Entry 5DPT (X-ray diffraction, 2.90 A resolution); this record covers chain A.

[Chain A]
Protein: Pleckstrin homology domain-containing family M member 1, Gamma-aminobutyric acid receptor-associated protein-like 1, Gamma-aminobutyric acid receptor-associated protein-like 1
Source organism: Homo sapiens
Notes: fragment: unp q9y4g2 627-638, unp q9h0r8 2-117
UniProt: chimeric construct of Q9Y4G2, Q9H0R8: residues -5 to 6 from Q9Y4G2 (PKHM1_HUMAN) positions 627-638 (UniProt number = residue number + 632); residues 9-124 from Q9H0R8 positions 2-117 (UniProt number = residue number - 7)
Chain sequence (132 residues; row label = number of the first residue in the row; numbers below 1 keep their minus sign (Gly-7 is residue -7)):
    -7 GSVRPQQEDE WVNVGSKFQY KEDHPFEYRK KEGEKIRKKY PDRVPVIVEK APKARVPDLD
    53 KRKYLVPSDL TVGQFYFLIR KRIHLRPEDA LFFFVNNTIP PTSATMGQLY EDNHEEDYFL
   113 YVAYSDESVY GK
Unresolved in the structure: -7 to -1, 122-124
Sequence notes: expression tag (-7 to -6); linker (7-8)
Swiss-Prot annotation at these positions:
  - motif: Glu0 to Val6 (LIR)
  - site: Tyr122, Gly123 (Microbial infection: Cleavage), Gly123, Lys124 (Cleavage)
  - lipidation: Gly123 (Phosphatidylethanolamine amidated glycine)
What the authors report for this chain:
  - mutagenesis - V4A, V6A: abolished binding to GABARAP-L1
  - interface residues: Trp3, Asn5, Val6
  - mutagenesis - W3A, W3A/V6A: abolished binding to mATG8
  - mutagenesis - V4A, N5G, N5P, V6A: decreased binding to GABARAP
  - mutagenesis - V4C, V6I, V6L: unchanged binding to GABARAP
  - mutagenesis - W3F, W3Y: decreased binding to all six mATG8s
  - mutagenesis - V4K, V4P, V4R, V4S: decreased binding to LC3 and GABARAP

[Overview]
From the paper: V4A, N5G and N5P, among others, reduce binding to GABARAP; interface residues Trp3, Asn5 and
Val6; 15 substitutions were tested in all.
Chain A is Pleckstrin homology domain-containing family M member 1, Gamma-aminobutyric acid
receptor-associated protein-like 1, Gamma-aminobutyric acid receptor-associated protein-like 1 (Homo sapiens);
the structure, Crystal structure of PLEKHM1 LIR-fused human GABARAPL1_2-117, was determined by X-ray
diffraction (same publication as 5DPS and 5DPW).
